5XCR - chains B and C of the 3 polymer chains in the assembly; structure by X-ray diffraction, 1.75 A resolution.

# Chain B
Name: VL-SARAH(M24C) chimera
Organism: Mus musculus
Chain sequence (164 residues; numbered -2 to 159 plus 3 insertion-coded residues; 1 number in that range is skipped by the numbering (no residue carries it; nothing is unmodelled there); the number before each row is that of its first residue; a row labelled like 30A-30C holds insertion residues (30A, then the next letters in order); numbers below 1 keep their minus sign (Gly-2 is residue -2)):
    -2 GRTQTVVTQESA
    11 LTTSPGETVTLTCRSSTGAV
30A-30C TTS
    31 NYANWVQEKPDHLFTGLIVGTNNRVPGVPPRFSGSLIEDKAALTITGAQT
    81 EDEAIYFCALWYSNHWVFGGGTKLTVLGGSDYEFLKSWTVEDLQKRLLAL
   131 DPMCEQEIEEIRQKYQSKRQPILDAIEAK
Not modelled in the structure: -2 to 0, 159
Cystine bridges: Cys23-Cys88

# Chain C
Name: C8 peptide
Chain sequence (8 residues; each row starts with the number of its first residue):
     1 PRGYPGQV
Not modelled in the structure: 1

# Interface between chain B and chain C
Contacting residue pairs (6):
  Tyr32(B) - Gly3(C)
  Tyr32(B) - Tyr4(C)  hydrogen bond (side chain-backbone)
  Trp91(B) - Tyr4(C)  hydrophobic
  Trp91(B) - Pro5(C)
  Ser93(B) - Arg2(C)
  Trp96(B) - Tyr4(C)  hydrogen bond

# In short
Chain B and chain C each contribute 4 residues to their interface; the contacts include 2 hydrogen bonds.
Polar contacts include Tyr32(B)-Tyr4(C) and Trp96(B)-Tyr4(C).
Here chain B is VL-SARAH(M24C) chimera (Mus musculus) and chain C is C8 peptide. Entry 5XCR (Crystal structure
of P20.1 Fv-clasp fragment with its antigen peptide) was determined by X-ray diffraction, deposited together
with 5XCQ, 5XCT, 5XCV and 5XCX.
